5BK4 - chains 4 and O of the 14 polymer chains in the assembly; structure by electron microscopy, 3.90 A resolution.

# Chain 4
Name: DNA replication licensing factor MCM4
Organism: Saccharomyces cerevisiae
Notes: EC 3.6.4.12
Reference sequence: P30665 (MCM4_YEAST); residue numbers follow UniProt; this construct covers 1-933
Sequence (933 residues; each row starts with the number of its first residue):
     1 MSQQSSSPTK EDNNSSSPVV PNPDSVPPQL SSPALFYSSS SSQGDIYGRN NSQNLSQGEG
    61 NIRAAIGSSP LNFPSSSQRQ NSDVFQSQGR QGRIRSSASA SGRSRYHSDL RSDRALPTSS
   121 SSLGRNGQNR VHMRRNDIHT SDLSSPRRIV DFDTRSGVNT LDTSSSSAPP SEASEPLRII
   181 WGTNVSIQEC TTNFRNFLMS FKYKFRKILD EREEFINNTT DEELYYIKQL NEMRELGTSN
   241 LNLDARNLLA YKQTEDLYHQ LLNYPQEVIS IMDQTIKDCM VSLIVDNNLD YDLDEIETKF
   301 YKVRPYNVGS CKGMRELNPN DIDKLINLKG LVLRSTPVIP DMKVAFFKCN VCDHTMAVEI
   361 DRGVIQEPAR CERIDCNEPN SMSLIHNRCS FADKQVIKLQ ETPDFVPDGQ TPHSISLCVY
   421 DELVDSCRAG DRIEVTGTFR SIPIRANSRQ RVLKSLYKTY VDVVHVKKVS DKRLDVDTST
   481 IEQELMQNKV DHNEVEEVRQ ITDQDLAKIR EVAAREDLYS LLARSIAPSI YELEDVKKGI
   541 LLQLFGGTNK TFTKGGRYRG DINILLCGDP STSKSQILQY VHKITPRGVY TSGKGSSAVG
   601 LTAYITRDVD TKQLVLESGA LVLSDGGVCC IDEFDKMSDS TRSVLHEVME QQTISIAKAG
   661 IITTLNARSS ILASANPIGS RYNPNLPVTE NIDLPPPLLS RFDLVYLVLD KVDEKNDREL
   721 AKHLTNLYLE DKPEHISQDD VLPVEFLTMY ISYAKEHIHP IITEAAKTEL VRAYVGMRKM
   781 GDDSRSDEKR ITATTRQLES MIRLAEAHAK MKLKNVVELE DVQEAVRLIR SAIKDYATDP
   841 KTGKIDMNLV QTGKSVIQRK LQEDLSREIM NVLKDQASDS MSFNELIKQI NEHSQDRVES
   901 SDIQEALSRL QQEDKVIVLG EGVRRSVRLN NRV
Unresolved in the structure: 1-176, 213-220, 468, 783-789, 839-933
Swiss-Prot annotation at these positions:
  - motif: Ser700 to Asp703 (Arginine finger)
  - binding site (ATP): Gly568 to Ser575
  - modified residue (Phosphoserine): Ser52, Ser56, Ser69
  - mutagenesis: Lys574 (K574A: Loss of MCM2-7 complex helicase activity)

# Chain O
Molecule: DNA (60-mer), strand 2
Sequence (60 nucleotides; each row starts with the number of its first residue):
     1 ACTGACTGAC TGACTGACTG ACTGACTGAC TGACTGACTG ACTGACTGAC TGACTGACTG

# How chain 4 and chain O interact
Residue-residue contacts - 5 pairs, chain 4 then chain O:
  Asn447(4) - DG40(O)  phosphate contact
  Arg449(4) - DC38(O)  hydrogen bond to the base
  Arg449(4) - DT39(O)  hydrogen bond to the sugar
  Lys594(4) - DT51(O)  salt bridge to the phosphate
  Lys612(4) - DG40(O)  salt bridge to the phosphate
Other interface residues (no listed pair), chain 4 (5 interface residues in all): Ser448

# Overview
5 residues of chain 4 face 4 of chain O across their interface, with 2 hydrogen bonds and 2 salt bridges.
Polar pairs include Arg449(4)-DC38(O), Arg449(4)-DT39(O) and Lys594(4)-DT51(O). From UniProt: 8 ATP-binding
residues and one mutagenesis site on chain 4.
Chain 4 is DNA replication licensing factor MCM4 (Saccharomyces cerevisiae) and chain O is DNA (60-mer),
strand 2; the structure, Cryo-EM structure of Mcm2-7 double hexamer on dsDNA, was determined by electron
microscopy.
